PDB entry 7FGL | X-ray diffraction, 2.10 A resolution | chains L and C of the 3 polymer chains in the assembly

== Chain L ==
Name: Fab Light Chain
Organism: Mus musculus
Notes: antibody fragment or engineered binder
Amino-acid sequence (219 residues; row label = number of the first residue in the row):
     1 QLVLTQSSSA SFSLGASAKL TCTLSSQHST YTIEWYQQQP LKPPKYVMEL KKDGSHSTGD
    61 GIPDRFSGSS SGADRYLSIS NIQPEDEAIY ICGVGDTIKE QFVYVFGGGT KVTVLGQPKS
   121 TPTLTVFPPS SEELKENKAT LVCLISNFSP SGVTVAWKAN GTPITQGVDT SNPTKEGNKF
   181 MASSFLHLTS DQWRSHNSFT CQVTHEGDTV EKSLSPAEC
Disulfides: Cys22-Cys92, Cys143-Cys201

== Chain C ==
Name: Vqivyk
Amino-acid sequence (6 residues; each row starts with the number of its first residue):
     1 VQIVYK

== Interface between chain L and chain C ==
Residue-residue contacts - 12 pairs, chain L then chain C:
  Tyr31(L) with Gln2(C)
  Thr32(L) with Gln2(C), hydrogen bond (backbone-side chain)
  Val94(L) with Gln2(C)
  Gly95(L) with Gln2(C), hydrogen bond (backbone-side chain)
  Asp96(L) with Gln2(C); Ile3(C), hydrogen bond (side chain-backbone)
  Thr97(L) with Ile3(C), hydrogen bond (side chain-backbone); Val4(C), hydrogen bond (side chain-backbone); Tyr5(C), hydrogen bond (side chain-backbone)
  Phe102(L) with Val4(C), hydrophobic; Tyr5(C); Lys6(C)
Other interface residues (no listed pair), chain C (6 interface residues in all): Val1

== Overview ==
7 residues of chain L and 6 residues of chain C are in contact; the contacts include 6 hydrogen bonds. Polar
contacts include Thr32(L)-Gln2(C), Gly95(L)-Gln2(C) and Asp96(L)-Ile3(C).
Chain L is Fab Light Chain (Mus musculus) and chain C is Vqivyk; the structure, The complex structure of PHF
core domain peptide of tau, VQIVYK, and antibody's Fab domain, was determined by X-ray diffraction.
